Entry 3AYM (X-ray diffraction, 2.80 A resolution); this record covers chain A.

== Chain A ==
Name: Rhodopsin
Organism: Todarodes pacificus
UniProtKB: P31356 (OPSD_TODPA); numbering as in UniProt (aligned over 1-448)
Sequence (448 residues; row label = number of the first residue in the row):
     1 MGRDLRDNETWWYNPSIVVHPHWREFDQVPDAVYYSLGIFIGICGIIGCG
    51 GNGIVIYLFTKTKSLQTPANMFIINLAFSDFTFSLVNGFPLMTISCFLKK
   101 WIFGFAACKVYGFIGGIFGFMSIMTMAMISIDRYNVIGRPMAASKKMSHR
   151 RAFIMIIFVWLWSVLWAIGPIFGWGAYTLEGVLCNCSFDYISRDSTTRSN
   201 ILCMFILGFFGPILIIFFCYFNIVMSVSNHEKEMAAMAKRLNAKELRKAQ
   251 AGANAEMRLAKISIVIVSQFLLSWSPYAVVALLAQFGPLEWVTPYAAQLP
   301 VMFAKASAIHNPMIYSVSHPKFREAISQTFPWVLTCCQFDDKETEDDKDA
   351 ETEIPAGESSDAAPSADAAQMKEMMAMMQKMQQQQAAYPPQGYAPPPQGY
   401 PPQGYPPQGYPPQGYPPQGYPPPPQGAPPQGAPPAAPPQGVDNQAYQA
Not modelled in the structure: 1-8, 359-448
Disulfides: Cys-108/Cys-186
Covalently attached groups: retinal (RET) linked to Lys-305
Ligand contacts: retinal (RET): Phe-83, Asn-87, Tyr-111, Gly-112, Gly-115, Gly-116, Gly-119, Phe-120, Ile-123, Glu-180, Asn-185, Cys-186, Ser-187, Phe-188, Met-204, Phe-205, Phe-209, Phe-270, Trp-274, Tyr-277, Ala-278, Val-301
UniProt features mapped onto this chain:
  - modified residue: Lys-305 (N6-(retinylidene)lysine)
  - lipidation (S-palmitoyl cysteine): Cys-336, Cys-337
  - glycosylation: Asn-8 (N-linked (GlcNAc...) asparagine)

== In short ==
Covalently linked retinal: at Lys-305.
Chain A is Rhodopsin (Todarodes pacificus); the structure, Crystal structure of the batho intermediate of
squid rhodopsin, was determined by X-ray diffraction (same publication as 3AYN).
